2XGJ - chains A and C; structure by X-ray diffraction, 2.90 A resolution.

[Chain A]
Name: ATP-dependent RNA helicase DOB1
Source organism: Saccharomyces cerevisiae
Notes: EC 3.6.4.13, 3.6.1.-
Reference sequence: P47047 (MTR4_YEAST); numbering as in UniProt (aligned over 81-1073)
Chain sequence (1010 residues; numbered 64 to 1073; the number before each row is that of its first residue):
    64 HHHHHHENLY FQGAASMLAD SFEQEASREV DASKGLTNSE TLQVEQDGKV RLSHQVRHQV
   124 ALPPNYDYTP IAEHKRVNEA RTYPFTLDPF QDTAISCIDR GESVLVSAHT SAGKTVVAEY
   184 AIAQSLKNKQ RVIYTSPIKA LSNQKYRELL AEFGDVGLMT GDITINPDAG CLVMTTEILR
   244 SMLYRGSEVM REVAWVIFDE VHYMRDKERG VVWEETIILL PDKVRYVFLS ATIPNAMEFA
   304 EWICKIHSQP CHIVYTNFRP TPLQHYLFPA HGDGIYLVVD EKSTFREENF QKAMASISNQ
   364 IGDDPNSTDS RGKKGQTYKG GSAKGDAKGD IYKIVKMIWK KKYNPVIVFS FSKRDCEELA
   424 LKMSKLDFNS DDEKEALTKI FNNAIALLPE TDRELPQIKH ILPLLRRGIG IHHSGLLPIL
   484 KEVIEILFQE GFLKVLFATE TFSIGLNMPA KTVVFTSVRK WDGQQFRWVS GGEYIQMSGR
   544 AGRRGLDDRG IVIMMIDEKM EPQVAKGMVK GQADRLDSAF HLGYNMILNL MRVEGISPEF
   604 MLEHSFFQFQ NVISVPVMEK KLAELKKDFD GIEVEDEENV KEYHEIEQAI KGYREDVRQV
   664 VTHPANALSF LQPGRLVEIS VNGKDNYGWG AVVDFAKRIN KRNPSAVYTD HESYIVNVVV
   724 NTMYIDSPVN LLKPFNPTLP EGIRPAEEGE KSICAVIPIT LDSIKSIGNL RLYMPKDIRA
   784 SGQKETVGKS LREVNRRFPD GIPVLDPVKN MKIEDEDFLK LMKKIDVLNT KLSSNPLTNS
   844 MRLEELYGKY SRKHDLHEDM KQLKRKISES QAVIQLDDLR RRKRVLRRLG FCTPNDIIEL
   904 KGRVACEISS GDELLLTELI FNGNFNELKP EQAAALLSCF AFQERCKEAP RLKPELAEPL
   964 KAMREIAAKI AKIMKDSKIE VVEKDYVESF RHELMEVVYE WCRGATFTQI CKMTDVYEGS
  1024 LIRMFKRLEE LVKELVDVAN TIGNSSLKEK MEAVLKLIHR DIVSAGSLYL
Not modelled in the structure: 64-79, 362-391
Construct notes: expression tag (64-80)
Ligand contacts: ADP (adenosine-5'-diphosphate): Phe148, Thr149, Leu150, Asp151, Gln154, His172, Thr173, Ser174, Ala175, Gly176, Lys177, Thr178, Val179, Arg547

[Chain C]
Molecule: 5-nt RNA strand
Sequence (5 nucleotides; numbered 1 to 5; the number before each row is that of its first residue):
     1 AAAAA

[Chain A / chain C interface]
Contacting residue pairs (21; chain A residue first):
  Ile201(A) - A4(C)  sugar contact
  Ile201(A) - A5(C)  phosphate contact
  Lys202(A) - A5(C)  hydrogen bond to the phosphate
  Thr238(A) - A5(C)  phosphate contact
  Glu240(A) - A5(C)  phosphate contact
  Arg272(A) - A4(C)  hydrogen bond to the sugar
  Arg272(A) - A5(C)  hydrogen bond to the sugar
  Phe414(A) - A1(C)  hydrogen bond to the sugar
  Phe414(A) - A2(C)  sugar contact
  Ser415(A) - A1(C)  phosphate contact
  Ser415(A) - A2(C)  sugar contact
  Lys416(A) - A2(C)  hydrogen bond to the phosphate
  Lys416(A) - A3(C)  phosphate contact
  His476(A) - A3(C)  phosphate contact
  Ser477(A) - A3(C)  hydrogen bond to the phosphate
  Thr502(A) - A2(C)  hydrogen bond to the phosphate
  Thr502(A) - A3(C)  phosphate contact
  Thr504(A) - A3(C)  hydrogen bond to the phosphate
  Trp524(A) - A1(C)  base contact
  Asp525(A) - A1(C)  base contact
  Arg1030(A) - A5(C)  base contact
Interface residues without a listed pair, chain A (20 interface residues in all): Pro200, Glu503, Lys523, Gly526, Gln946

[Summary]
The interface between chain A and chain C involves 20 residues on one side and 5 on the other, with 8 hydrogen
bonds. Polar contacts include Arg272(A)-A4(C), Arg272(A)-A5(C) and Phe414(A)-A1(C). Bound to chain A: ADP.
Chain A is ATP-dependent RNA helicase DOB1 (Saccharomyces cerevisiae) and chain C is a 5-nt RNA strand; the
structure, Structure of Mtr4, a DExH helicase involved in nuclear RNA processing and surveillance, was
determined by X-ray diffraction.
